3FRQ - chains A and B; structure by X-ray diffraction, 1.76 A resolution.

[Chain A (and B)]
Protein: Repressor protein MphR(A)
Organism: Escherichia coli
Notes: chain B of this document is another copy of the same molecule, construct and numbering; everything in this record applies to it too
Reference sequence: Q9EVJ6 (Q9EVJ6_ECOLX); residues 1-194 here = UniProt positions 1-194
Amino-acid sequence (195 residues; numbered 0 to 194; the number before each row is that of its first residue; numbering starts at 0):
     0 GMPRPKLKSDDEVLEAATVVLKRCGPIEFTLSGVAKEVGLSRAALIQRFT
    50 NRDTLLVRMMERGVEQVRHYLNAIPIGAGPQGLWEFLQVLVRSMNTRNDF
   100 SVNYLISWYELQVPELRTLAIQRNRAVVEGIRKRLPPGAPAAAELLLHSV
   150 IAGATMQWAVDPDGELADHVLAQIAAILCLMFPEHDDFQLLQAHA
Disordered / not traced: 0-4, 190-194 (chain B: 0-5, 190-194)
Sequence notes: expression tag (0)
Residues lining bound ligands: erythromycin a (ERY): Thr17, Leu20, Lys21, Met59, Gly62, Gln65, Val66, Tyr69, Leu89, Ser92, Met93, Asn102, Tyr103, Ile105, Ser106, Arg122, Asn123, Val126, His147, Ile150, Ala151, Thr154

[How chain A and chain B interact]
Residue-residue contacts (62):
  Ile26(A) with Ile26(B), hydrophobic
  Ser100(A) with Trp107(B); Leu110(B); Gln111(B), hydrogen bond
  Leu104(A) with Leu104(B), hydrophobic; Trp107(B)
  Ser106(A) with Met155(B)
  Trp107(A) with Ser100(B); Leu104(B)
  Leu110(A) with Ser100(B); Val159(B), hydrophobic
  Gln111(A) with Ser100(B), hydrogen bond
  Arg116(A) with Ala158(B), hydrogen bond (side chain-backbone); Val159(B), hydrogen bond (side chain-backbone); Pro161(B)
  Ala119(A) with Val159(B)
  Ile120(A) with Val159(B); Asp160(B)
  Asn123(A) with Val159(B)
  Arg124(A) with Asp160(B), salt bridge
  Leu144(A) with Gln156(B), hydrogen bond (backbone-side chain); Gln172(B)
  Leu145(A) with Val149(B), hydrophobic; Gln172(B); Ala175(B), hydrophobic; Ile176(B), hydrophobic; Leu179(B), hydrophobic
  His147(A) with Gln156(B), hydrogen bond
  Ser148(A) with Ser148(B); Gly152(B); Ala153(B), hydrogen bond (side chain-backbone); Gln156(B), hydrogen bond; Gln172(B), hydrogen bond
  Val149(A) with Leu145(B), hydrophobic; Val149(B), hydrophobic
  Ala151(A) with Gly152(B); Met155(B), hydrophobic
  Gly152(A) with Ser148(B); Ala151(B); Gly152(B)
  Ala153(A) with Ser148(B), hydrogen bond (backbone-side chain)
  Met155(A) with Tyr103(B), hydrophobic
  Gln156(A) with Leu144(B), hydrogen bond (side chain-backbone); His147(B), hydrogen bond; Ser148(B), hydrogen bond
  Ala158(A) with Arg116(B), hydrogen bond (backbone-side chain)
  Val159(A) with Leu110(B), hydrophobic; Arg116(B), hydrogen bond (backbone-side chain); Ala119(B); Ile120(B); Asn123(B)
  Asp160(A) with Ile120(B); Arg124(B), salt bridge
  Pro161(A) with Arg116(B)
  Gln172(A) with Leu144(B); Leu145(B); Ser148(B), hydrogen bond
  Ala175(A) with Leu145(B), hydrophobic
  Ile176(A) with Ile176(B), hydrophobic
  Leu179(A) with Leu179(B); Met180(B), hydrophobic
  Met180(A) with Leu179(B), hydrophobic
Other interface residues (no listed pair), chain A (35 interface residues in all): Asp98, Val101, Tyr103, Pro139
Other interface residues (no listed pair), chain B (34 interface residues in all): Asp98, Val101, Pro139

[Summary]
35 residues of chain A and 34 residues of chain B are in contact; the contacts include 16 hydrogen bonds and 2
salt bridges. Among the polar pairs are Arg124(A)-Asp160(B), Ser100(A)-Gln111(B) and Arg116(A)-Ala158(B).
Ligands of chain A: erythromycin a.
Both chains are Repressor protein MphR(A) (Escherichia coli). Entry 3FRQ (Structure of the macrolide biosensor
protein, MphR(A), with erythromcyin) was determined by X-ray diffraction, deposited together with 3G56.
